Entry 1ONG (X-ray diffraction, 1.10 A resolution); this record covers chain A.

Chain A:
Protein: Beta-lactamase shv-1
Source organism: Klebsiella pneumoniae
Notes: EC 3.5.2.6
UniProtKB: P14557 (BLA1_ECOLI); the author numbering skips numbers that UniProt does not, so the offset changes along the chain: 26-238 = UniProt 22-234; 240-252 = UniProt 235-247; 254-292 = UniProt 248-286
Sequence (265 residues; each row starts with the number of its first residue; note: 2 numbers in that range are skipped by the numbering (no residue carries them; nothing is unmodelled there)):
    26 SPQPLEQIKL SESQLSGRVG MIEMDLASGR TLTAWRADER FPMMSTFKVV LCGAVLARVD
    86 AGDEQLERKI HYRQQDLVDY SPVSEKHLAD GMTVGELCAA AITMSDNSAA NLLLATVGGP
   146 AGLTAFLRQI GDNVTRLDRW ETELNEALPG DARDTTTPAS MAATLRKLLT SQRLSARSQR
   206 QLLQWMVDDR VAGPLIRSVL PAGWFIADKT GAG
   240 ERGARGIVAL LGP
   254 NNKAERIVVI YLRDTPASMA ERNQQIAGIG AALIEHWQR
Disulfide bonds: Cys77-Cys123
Covalently attached groups: compound WY4 linked to Ser70
Small-molecule neighbours:
  - cyclohexyl-hexyl-beta-D-maltoside (MA4), molecule 1: Ala217, Leu220, Ile221, Val224, Thr235, Arg244, Ile246, Asn276, Ile279, Ala280
  - cyclohexyl-hexyl-beta-D-maltoside (MA4), molecule 2: Ile221, Val224, Leu225, Pro226, Ile231, Ile246, Ala248, Leu250, Val261, Ile263, Ile279, Ala280, Gly283, Ala284, Leu286, Ile287, Glu288
  - WY4 (7-(5,6-dihydro-8H-imidazo[2,1-c][1,4]oxazin-2-yl)-6-formyl-2,7-dihydro- [1,4]thiazepine-3-carboxylic acid): Met69, Lys73, Asp104, Tyr105, Met129, Ser130, Asn132, Glu166, Thr167, Asn170, Val216, Thr235, Gly236, Ala237

Overview:
Bound to chain A: cyclohexyl-hexyl-beta-D-maltoside. Compound WY4 is covalently linked to Ser70.
Chain A is Beta-lactamase shv-1 (Klebsiella pneumoniae); the structure, SHV-1 beta-lactamase with a penem
inhibitor, was determined by X-ray diffraction, deposited together with 1ONH.
